7EE8 - chains A and C of the 3 polymer chains in the assembly; structure by X-ray diffraction, 1.22 A resolution.

== Chain A (and C) ==
Protein: Macrophage migration inhibitory factor
Organism: Homo sapiens
Notes: EC 5.3.2.1, 5.3.3.12; chain C of this document is another copy of the same molecule, construct and numbering; everything in this record applies to it too
UniProtKB: P14174 (MIF_HUMAN); residues 1-114 here correspond to UniProt positions 2-115 (UniProt number = residue number + 1)
Amino-acid sequence (114 residues; numbered 1 to 114; the number before each row is that of its first residue):
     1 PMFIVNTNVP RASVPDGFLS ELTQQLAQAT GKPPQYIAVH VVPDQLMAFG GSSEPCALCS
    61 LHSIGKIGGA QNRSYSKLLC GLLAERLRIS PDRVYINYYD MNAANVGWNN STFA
Small-molecule neighbours: 7Y8 (3-[(2R)-2-azanyl-1-oxidanyl-propyl]phenol): Lys32, Ile64, Gly65, Ala103, Phe113
Curated features (UniProtKB/Swiss-Prot):
  - active site: Pro1 (Proton acceptor)
  - binding site (substrate): Lys32, Ile64, Asn97
  - modified residue: Lys77 (N6-acetyllysine)

== Interface between chain A and chain C ==
Residue-residue contacts (60):
  Pro1(A) - Tyr95(C)
  Met2(A) - Leu58(C)  hydrophobic
  Met2(A) - Asn97(C)
  Arg11(A) - Leu46(C)
  Leu19(A) - Leu46(C)  hydrophobic
  Leu19(A) - Met47(C)
  Leu19(A) - Ala48(C)
  Leu19(A) - Ser53(C)
  Thr23(A) - Gly51(C)
  Pro34(A) - Gly50(C)
  Gln35(A) - Phe49(C)
  Gln35(A) - Gly50(C)
  Tyr36(A) - Tyr95(C)  hydrogen bond (backbone-side chain)
  Ile37(A) - Phe49(C)
  Ile37(A) - Gly50(C)  hydrogen bond (backbone-backbone)
  Ala38(A) - Ala48(C)
  Ala38(A) - Leu58(C)  hydrophobic
  Val39(A) - Met47(C)
  Val39(A) - Ala48(C)  hydrogen bond (backbone-backbone)
  His40(A) - Asn6(C)
  His40(A) - Gln45(C)  hydrogen bond
  His40(A) - Leu46(C)
  His40(A) - Met47(C)
  His40(A) - Leu58(C)
  Val41(A) - Leu46(C)  hydrogen bond (backbone-backbone)
  Val42(A) - Gln45(C)
  His62(A) - Asn97(C)
  His62(A) - Tyr99(C)  hydrogen bond
  Met101(A) - Asn97(C)
  Ala104(A) - Asn72(C)  hydrogen bond (backbone-side chain)
  Asn105(A) - Ile67(C)
  Asn105(A) - Asn72(C)  hydrogen bond
  Asn105(A) - Ile96(C)
  Asn105(A) - Asn97(C)
  Asn105(A) - Tyr98(C)  hydrogen bond (backbone-backbone)
  Val106(A) - Ile96(C)
  Val106(A) - Asn97(C)
  Gly107(A) - Ser76(C)
  Gly107(A) - Val94(C)
  Gly107(A) - Tyr95(C)
  Gly107(A) - Ile96(C)  hydrogen bond (backbone-backbone)
  Gly107(A) - Tyr98(C)
  Trp108(A) - Phe49(C)
  Trp108(A) - Asp92(C)  hydrogen bond (side chain-backbone)
  Trp108(A) - Val94(C)
  Trp108(A) - Tyr95(C)
  Asn109(A) - Pro91(C)  hydrogen bond (backbone-backbone)
  Asn109(A) - Asp92(C)
  Asn110(A) - Arg73(C)
  Asn110(A) - Ser76(C)
  Asn110(A) - Lys77(C)  hydrogen bond (backbone-backbone)
  Asn110(A) - Cys80(C)  hydrogen bond (backbone-side chain)
  Asn110(A) - Gly81(C)
  Asn110(A) - Pro91(C)
  Ser111(A) - Arg73(C)
  Ser111(A) - Ser76(C)  hydrogen bond (backbone-side chain)
  Thr112(A) - Asn72(C)
  Thr112(A) - Arg73(C)
  Thr112(A) - Ser76(C)
  Phe113(A) - Tyr95(C)  hydrophobic
Other interface residues (no listed pair), chain A (28 interface residues in all): Val14, Ala114
Other interface residues (no listed pair), chain C (27 interface residues in all): Gly69, Arg93

== Overview ==
The interface between chain A and chain C involves 28 residues on one side and 27 on the other; the contacts
include 15 hydrogen bonds. Polar pairs include Tyr36(A)-Tyr95(C), His40(A)-Gln45(C) and His62(A)-Tyr99(C).
Chain A binds compound 7Y8.
Chain A and chain C are both Macrophage migration inhibitory factor (Homo sapiens); the structure, The crystal
structure of MIF bound to compound D5, was determined by X-ray diffraction (same publication as 7EDQ).
